PDB entry 6S9T | X-ray diffraction, 2.05 A resolution | chains A and D

# Chain A
Protein: LIM domain-binding protein 1
Organism: Xenopus laevis
Reference sequence: P70060 (LDB1_XENLA); numbering as in UniProt (aligned over 20-200)
Amino-acid sequence (184 residues; numbered 17 to 200; the number before each row is that of its first residue):
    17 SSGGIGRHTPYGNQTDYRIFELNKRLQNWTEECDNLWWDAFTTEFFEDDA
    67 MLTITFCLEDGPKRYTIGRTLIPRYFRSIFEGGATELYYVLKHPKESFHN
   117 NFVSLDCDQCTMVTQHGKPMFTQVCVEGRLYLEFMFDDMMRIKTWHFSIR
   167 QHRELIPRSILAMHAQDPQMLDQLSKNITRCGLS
Unresolved in the structure: 17-29, 197-200
Modified residues: Mse-67, Mse-128, Mse-136, Mse-151, Mse-155, Mse-156, Mse-179, Mse-186 (selenomethionine; parent Met)
Differences from the reference sequence: expression tag (17-19)
What the authors report for this chain:
  - mutagenesis - Y81D/L87D/R90D, L87D/R90D: abolished binding to SSDP

# Chain D
Protein: Darpin 3
Organism: synthetic construct
Notes: antibody fragment or engineered binder
Amino-acid sequence (165 residues; numbered 182 to 346; the number before each row is that of its first residue):
   182 MRGSHHHHHHHHHHGGGGSYPYDVPDYALEVLFQGPGSDLGKKLLEAATE
   232 GQDDEVRILMANGADVNAHDRLGSTPLHLAAKMGHLEIVEVLLKTGADVN
   282 AEDTAGYTPLHLAAAWGHLEIVEVLLKHGADVNAQDKFGKTPFDLAAIFG
   332 NEDIAEVLQKAAKLN
Unresolved in the structure: 182-218

# How chain A and chain D interact
Contacting residue pairs - 27 pairs, chain A then chain D:
  Asn-51(A) / Met-264(D)
  Asp-55(A) / Lys-263(D)  salt bridge
  Thr-59(A) / Arg-252(D)
  Asp-64(A) / Arg-252(D)  salt bridge
  Asp-64(A) / Leu-253(D)
  Mse-67(A) / Phe-319(D)
  Tyr-81(A) / Ile-329(D)  hydrophobic
  Thr-82(A) / Phe-319(D)
  Ile-83(A) / Tyr-288(D)
  Gly-84(A) / Ala-286(D)
  Gly-84(A) / Tyr-288(D)  hydrogen bond (backbone-side chain)
  Gly-84(A) / Phe-319(D)
  Arg-85(A) / Leu-253(D)
  Thr-86(A) / Leu-253(D)
  Thr-86(A) / Asp-284(D)  hydrogen bond
  Thr-86(A) / Ala-286(D)
  Thr-86(A) / Tyr-288(D)
  Leu-87(A) / Tyr-288(D)  hydrophobic
  Leu-87(A) / Ala-296(D)  hydrophobic
  Leu-87(A) / Trp-297(D)
  Leu-87(A) / Leu-326(D)  hydrophobic
  Arg-90(A) / Ala-296(D)  hydrogen bond (side chain-backbone)
  Arg-90(A) / Trp-297(D)
  Arg-90(A) / Phe-330(D)
  Tyr-91(A) / Phe-330(D)  hydrophobic
  Arg-93(A) / Trp-297(D)
  Ser-94(A) / Phe-330(D)
Other interface residues (no listed pair), chain A (20 interface residues in all): Leu-52, Arg-80, Pro-89, Glu-97
Other interface residues (no listed pair), chain D (18 interface residues in all): Thr-230, Ser-255, Thr-285, Leu-293, Lys-321
The authors on this interface:
  - epitope / paratope residues, chain A: Tyr-81(A), Ile-83(A), Leu-87(A), Arg-90(A)

# Summary
The interface between chain A and chain D involves 20 residues on one side and 18 on the other; the contacts
include 3 hydrogen bonds and 2 salt bridges. Polar pairs include Asp-55(A)/Lys-263(D), Asp-64(A)/Arg-252(D)
and Gly-84(A)/Tyr-288(D). The paper reports that Y81D/L87D/R90D and L87D/R90D of chain A abolish binding to
SSDP; epitope/paratope residues Tyr-81(A), Ile-83(A) and Leu-87(A) among others.
Chain A is LIM domain-binding protein 1 (Xenopus laevis) and chain D is Darpin 3 (synthetic construct); the
structure, Dimerization domain of Xenopus laevis LDB1 in complex with darpin 3, was determined by X-ray
diffraction together with 6S9R and 6S9S from the same study.
